PDB entry 4NO5 | X-ray diffraction, 2.10 A resolution | chains A and C of the 3 polymer chains in the assembly

# Chain A
Name: HLA class I histocompatibility antigen, A-2 alpha chain
From: Homo sapiens
Notes: fragment: extracellular domain
UniProt: P01892 (1A02_HUMAN); residues 1-275 here correspond to UniProt positions 25-299 (UniProt number = residue number + 24)
Amino-acid sequence (275 residues; numbered 1 to 275; the number before each row is that of its first residue):
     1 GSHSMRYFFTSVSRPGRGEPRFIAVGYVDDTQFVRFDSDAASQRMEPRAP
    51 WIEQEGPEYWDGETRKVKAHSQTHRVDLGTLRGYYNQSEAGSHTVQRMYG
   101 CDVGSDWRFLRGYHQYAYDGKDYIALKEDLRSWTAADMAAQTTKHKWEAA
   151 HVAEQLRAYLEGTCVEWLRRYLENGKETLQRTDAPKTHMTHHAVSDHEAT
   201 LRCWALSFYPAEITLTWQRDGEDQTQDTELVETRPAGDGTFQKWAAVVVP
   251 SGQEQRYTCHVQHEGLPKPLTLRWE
Cystine bridges: C101-C164, C203-C259
From the paper describing this entry:
  - contacts within the chain: E63-K66
  - conformationally variable residues (side-chain flip): H70

# Chain C
Name: AMP deaminase 2
Notes: fragment: peptide
UniProt: Q01433 (AMPD2_HUMAN); residues 1-9 here correspond to UniProt positions 165-173 (UniProt number = residue number + 164)
Amino-acid sequence (9 residues; row label = number of the first residue in the row):
     1 RQISQDVKL

# Interface between chain A and chain C
Contacting residue pairs - 41 pairs, chain A then chain C:
  M5(A) with R1(C)
  Y7(A) with R1(C), hydrogen bond (side chain-backbone); Q2(C)
  M45(A) with Q2(C)
  E63(A) with R1(C); Q2(C), hydrogen bond (side chain-backbone)
  K66(A) with R1(C); Q2(C), hydrogen bond (side chain-backbone); I3(C)
  V67(A) with Q2(C)
  A69(A) with D6(C)
  H70(A) with I3(C)
  T73(A) with D6(C), hydrogen bond; V7(C); K8(C)
  D77(A) with K8(C); L9(C), hydrogen bond (side chain-backbone)
  T80(A) with L9(C)
  L81(A) with L9(C), hydrophobic
  Y84(A) with L9(C)
  R97(A) with V7(C)
  Y99(A) with Q2(C); I3(C), hydrogen bond (side chain-backbone)
  H114(A) with V7(C)
  Y116(A) with V7(C); L9(C), hydrophobic
  T143(A) with L9(C), hydrogen bond (side chain-backbone)
  K146(A) with L9(C), hydrogen bond (side chain-backbone)
  W147(A) with K8(C), hydrogen bond (side chain-backbone); L9(C), hydrophobic
  V152(A) with Q5(C); V7(C), hydrophobic
  Q155(A) with Q5(C), hydrogen bond
  L156(A) with I3(C), hydrophobic; Q5(C)
  Y159(A) with R1(C), hydrogen bond (side chain-backbone); Q2(C); I3(C)
  T163(A) with R1(C)
  W167(A) with R1(C)
  Y171(A) with R1(C), hydrogen bond (side chain-backbone)
Other interface residues (no listed pair), chain A (31 interface residues in all): F9, Y59, Y123, I124
Other interface residues (no listed pair), chain C (9 interface residues in all): S4
The authors on this interface:
  - residue pairs: E63(A)-Q2(C) (hydrogen bond), K66(A)-Q2(C) (hydrogen bond)

# Overview
31 residues of chain A and 9 residues of chain C are in contact, with 12 hydrogen bonds. Among the polar pairs
are Y7(A)-R1(C), E63(A)-Q2(C) and K66(A)-Q2(C). The paper describes hydrogen bonds between E63(A) and Q2(C)
and K66(A) and Q2(C). From the paper: conformational variability at H70(A); contacts within the chain
involving E63(A) and K66(A).
Chain A is HLA class I histocompatibility antigen, A-2 alpha chain (Homo sapiens) and chain C is AMP deaminase
2; the structure, Crystal structure of non-phosphorylated form of AMPD2 phosphopeptide bound to HLA-A2, was
determined by X-ray diffraction together with 4NO3, 4NNX, 4NNY, 4NO0 and 4NO2 from the same study.
